PDB entry 9GH5 | electron microscopy, 2.70 A resolution | chains B and C of the 6 polymer chains in the assembly

# Chain B (and C)
Protein: Cell surface protein
From: Fusobacterium nucleatum
Notes: chain C of this document is another copy of the same molecule, construct and numbering; everything in this record applies to it too
UniProtKB: Q8RIS0 (Q8RIS0_FUSNN); residues 24-479 here = UniProt positions 24-479
Amino-acid sequence (489 residues; numbered 3 to 491; the number before each row is that of its first residue):
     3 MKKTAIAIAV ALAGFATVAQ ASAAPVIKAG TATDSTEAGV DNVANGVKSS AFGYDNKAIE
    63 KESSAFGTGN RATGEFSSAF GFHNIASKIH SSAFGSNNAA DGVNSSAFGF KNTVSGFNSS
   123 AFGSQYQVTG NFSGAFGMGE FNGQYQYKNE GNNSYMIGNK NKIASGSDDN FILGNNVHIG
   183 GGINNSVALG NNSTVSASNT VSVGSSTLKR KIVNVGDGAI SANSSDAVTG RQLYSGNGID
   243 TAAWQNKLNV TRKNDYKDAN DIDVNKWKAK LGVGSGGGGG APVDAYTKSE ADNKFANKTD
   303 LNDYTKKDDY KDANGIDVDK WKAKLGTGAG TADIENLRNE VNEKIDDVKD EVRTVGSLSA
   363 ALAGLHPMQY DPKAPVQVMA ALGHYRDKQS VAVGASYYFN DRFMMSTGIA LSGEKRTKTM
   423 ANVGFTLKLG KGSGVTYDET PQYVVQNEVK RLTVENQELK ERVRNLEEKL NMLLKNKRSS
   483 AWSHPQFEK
Not modelled in the structure: 3-25, 275-491
Construct notes: initiating methionine (3); expression tag (4-23, 480-491)

# Chain B / chain C interface
Pairs across the interface (167; chain B residue first):
  Ile29(B) - Pro27(C)  hydrophobic
  Lys30(B) - Pro27(C)
  Ala31(B) - Pro27(C)
  Asp36(B) - Tyr56(C)
  Ser37(B) - Pro27(C)
  Thr38(B) - Pro27(C)
  Thr38(B) - Gly41(C)
  Lys50(B) - Tyr56(C)
  Lys50(B) - Thr70(C)
  Phe54(B) - Ala40(C)  hydrophobic
  Phe54(B) - Phe54(C)  hydrophobic
  Phe54(B) - Gly55(C)
  Glu64(B) - Thr70(C)
  Glu64(B) - Phe84(C)
  Ser66(B) - Gly69(C)
  Ser66(B) - Thr70(C)  hydrogen bond
  Phe68(B) - Phe54(C)
  Phe68(B) - Phe68(C)  hydrophobic
  Phe68(B) - Gly69(C)
  Phe78(B) - Phe84(C)  hydrophobic
  Phe78(B) - Ser98(C)
  Phe82(B) - Phe68(C)
  Phe82(B) - Phe82(C)  hydrophobic
  Phe82(B) - Gly83(C)
  His92(B) - Phe84(C)
  His92(B) - Ser98(C)  hydrogen bond
  His92(B) - Asn99(C)
  His92(B) - Phe112(C)
  Ser94(B) - Gly97(C)
  Ser94(B) - Ser98(C)
  Phe96(B) - Phe82(C)
  Phe96(B) - Phe96(C)  hydrophobic
  Phe96(B) - Gly97(C)
  Asn106(B) - Phe112(C)
  Ser108(B) - Gly111(C)
  Phe110(B) - Phe96(C)
  Phe110(B) - Phe110(C)  hydrophobic
  Phe110(B) - Phe124(C)  hydrophobic
  Asn120(B) - Ser126(C)  hydrogen bond
  Asn120(B) - Gln127(C)  hydrogen bond
  Asn120(B) - Met140(C)
  Ser122(B) - Phe124(C)
  Ser122(B) - Gly125(C)
  Ala123(B) - Phe124(C)
  Phe124(B) - Phe124(C)  hydrophobic
  Phe134(B) - Met140(C)  hydrophobic
  Phe134(B) - Asn161(C)  hydrogen bond (backbone-side chain)
  Ala137(B) - Phe138(C)
  Asn155(B) - Asn161(C)  hydrogen bond
  Asn155(B) - Asn177(C)  hydrogen bond (backbone-side chain)
  Tyr157(B) - Phe138(C)  hydrophobic
  Tyr157(B) - Gly139(C)
  Tyr157(B) - Met140(C)
  Tyr157(B) - Gly160(C)
  Tyr157(B) - Asn161(C)  hydrogen bond
  Ile159(B) - Ile159(C)  hydrophobic
  Asp171(B) - Asn193(C)  hydrogen bond
  Phe173(B) - Ile159(C)
  Phe173(B) - Leu175(C)  hydrophobic
  Phe173(B) - Gly176(C)
  Phe173(B) - Asn177(C)
  Asn187(B) - Asn193(C)
  Asn187(B) - Leu210(C)
  Asn187(B) - Arg212(C)  hydrogen bond (backbone-side chain)
  Val189(B) - Gly192(C)
  Thr196(B) - Asn216(C)
  Asn201(B) - Leu210(C)
  Asn201(B) - Arg212(C)
  Asn201(B) - Lys213(C)  hydrogen bond (backbone-backbone)
  Thr202(B) - Lys213(C)
  Val203(B) - Arg212(C)
  Val203(B) - Lys213(C)  hydrogen bond (backbone-backbone)
  Val203(B) - Ile214(C)
  Val203(B) - Val215(C)  hydrogen bond (backbone-backbone)
  Ser204(B) - Val215(C)
  Ser204(B) - Asn216(C)  hydrogen bond
  Val205(B) - Val215(C)  hydrogen bond (backbone-backbone)
  Val205(B) - Asn216(C)
  Val205(B) - Val217(C)  hydrophobic
  Gly206(B) - Asn216(C)  hydrogen bond (backbone-side chain)
  Ser207(B) - Asn216(C)
  Lys211(B) - Asn216(C)
  Lys211(B) - Gly218(C)
  Arg212(B) - Asn216(C)
  Arg212(B) - Val217(C)
  Arg212(B) - Gly218(C)  hydrogen bond (backbone-backbone)
  Lys213(B) - Asp219(C)
  Lys213(B) - Asp228(C)  salt bridge
  Ile214(B) - Ile214(C)  hydrophobic
  Ile214(B) - Val217(C)  hydrophobic
  Ile214(B) - Asp228(C)
  Ile214(B) - Ala229(C)  hydrogen bond (backbone-backbone)
  Val215(B) - Ser227(C)
  Val215(B) - Asp228(C)
  Asn216(B) - Ser227(C)  hydrogen bond (backbone-backbone)
  Val217(B) - Ser227(C)
  Val217(B) - Asp228(C)
  Ser227(B) - Lys211(C)
  Val230(B) - Asp228(C)
  Val230(B) - Ala229(C)
  Val230(B) - Val230(C)  hydrophobic
  Thr231(B) - Asp228(C)
  Thr231(B) - Val230(C)
  Gly232(B) - Ile222(C)
  Gly232(B) - Ser223(C)
  Gly232(B) - Ser226(C)
  Gly232(B) - Asp228(C)
  Gly232(B) - Val230(C)
  Arg233(B) - Ser223(C)
  Arg233(B) - Ala224(C)
  Arg233(B) - Ser226(C)  hydrogen bond (backbone-backbone)
  Leu235(B) - Ile222(C)  hydrophobic
  Leu235(B) - Ile241(C)  hydrophobic
  Leu235(B) - Trp246(C)  hydrogen bond (backbone-side chain)
  Tyr236(B) - Ile222(C)  hydrophobic
  Tyr236(B) - Ser223(C)
  Tyr236(B) - Ala224(C)  hydrophobic
  Tyr236(B) - Gly240(C)
  Tyr236(B) - Ile241(C)
  Tyr236(B) - Asp242(C)  hydrogen bond
  Tyr236(B) - Trp246(C)  hydrogen bond (backbone-side chain)
  Ser237(B) - Trp246(C)
  Ser237(B) - Lys249(C)  hydrogen bond (backbone-side chain)
  Gly238(B) - Trp246(C)
  Gly238(B) - Lys249(C)  hydrogen bond (backbone-side chain)
  Asn239(B) - Lys249(C)  hydrogen bond
  Ile241(B) - Trp246(C)  hydrophobic
  Ile241(B) - Lys249(C)
  Ile241(B) - Leu250(C)  hydrophobic
  Trp246(B) - Trp246(C)  hydrophobic
  Gln247(B) - Leu250(C)
  Gln247(B) - Asn251(C)
  Val252(B) - Val252(C)  hydrophobic
  Thr253(B) - Asn251(C)
  Thr253(B) - Val252(C)
  Thr253(B) - Thr253(C)  hydrogen bond (backbone-side chain)
  Arg254(B) - Asn251(C)
  Arg254(B) - Thr253(C)
  Lys255(B) - Asn251(C)  hydrogen bond (backbone-backbone)
  Lys255(B) - Val252(C)
  Lys255(B) - Thr253(C)
  Lys255(B) - Asp263(C)  salt bridge
  Asn256(B) - Asn251(C)  hydrogen bond
  Asp257(B) - Trp269(C)
  Tyr258(B) - Thr253(C)
  Tyr258(B) - Asp257(C)  hydrogen bond (side chain-backbone)
  Tyr258(B) - Tyr258(C)
  Tyr258(B) - Ala261(C)
  Tyr258(B) - Asn262(C)  hydrogen bond (side chain-backbone)
  Tyr258(B) - Asp263(C)
  Tyr258(B) - Ile264(C)
  Tyr258(B) - Trp269(C)
  Lys259(B) - Asp263(C)  salt bridge
  Lys259(B) - Ile264(C)
  Lys259(B) - Asp265(C)  salt bridge
  Lys259(B) - Lys268(C)  hydrogen bond (backbone-side chain)
  Lys259(B) - Trp269(C)
  Asp260(B) - Lys268(C)
  Asp260(B) - Trp269(C)
  Ala261(B) - Lys268(C)
  Ala261(B) - Trp269(C)
  Ala261(B) - Lys272(C)  hydrogen bond (backbone-side chain)
  Ile264(B) - Lys272(C)
  Ile264(B) - Leu273(C)  hydrophobic
  Trp269(B) - Leu273(C)  hydrophobic
  Lys270(B) - Lys272(C)  hydrogen bond (side chain-backbone)
  Lys270(B) - Leu273(C)
Also at the interface, not in a pair above, chain B (81 interface residues in all): Ser52, Ser80, Phe138, Leu175, Leu191, Ser208, Thr243, Asn262
Also at the interface, not in a pair above, chain C (81 interface residues in all): Val28, Val42, Leu191, Val205, Ala221, Asn225, Gln234, Leu235, Gly274

# Summary
Chain B and chain C each contribute 81 residues to their interface, with 34 hydrogen bonds and 4 salt bridges.
Polar contacts include Lys213(B)-Asp228(C), Lys255(B)-Asp263(C) and Lys259(B)-Asp263(C).
Chain B and chain C are both Cell surface protein (Fusobacterium nucleatum); the structure, Complex of
Fusobacterium nucleatum CbpF with human CEACAM1, was determined by electron microscopy together with 9GH4 and
9GH6 from the same study.
